PDB entry 2V8J | X-ray diffraction, 2.01 A resolution | chain A

# Chain A
Protein: Pectate lyase
Organism: Yersinia enterocolitica
Notes: EC 4.2.2.2
Sequence (535 residues; numbered 5 to 539; the number before each row is that of its first residue):
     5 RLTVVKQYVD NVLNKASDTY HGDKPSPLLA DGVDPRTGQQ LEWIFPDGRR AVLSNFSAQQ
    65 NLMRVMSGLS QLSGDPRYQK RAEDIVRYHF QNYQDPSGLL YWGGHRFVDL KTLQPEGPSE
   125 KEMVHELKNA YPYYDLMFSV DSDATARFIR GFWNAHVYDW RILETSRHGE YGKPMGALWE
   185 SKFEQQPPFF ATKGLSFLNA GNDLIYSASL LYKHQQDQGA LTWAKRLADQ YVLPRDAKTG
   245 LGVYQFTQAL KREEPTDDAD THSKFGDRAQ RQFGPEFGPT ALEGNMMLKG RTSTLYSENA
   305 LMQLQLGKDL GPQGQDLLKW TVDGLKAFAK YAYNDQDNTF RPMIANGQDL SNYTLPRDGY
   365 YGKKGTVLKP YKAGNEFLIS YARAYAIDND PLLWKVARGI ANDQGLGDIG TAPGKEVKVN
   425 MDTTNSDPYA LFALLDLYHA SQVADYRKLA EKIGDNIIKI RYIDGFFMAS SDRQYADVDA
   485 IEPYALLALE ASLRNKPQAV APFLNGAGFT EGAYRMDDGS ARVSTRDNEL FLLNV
Ion coordination: Mn2+: H109, E130, H172

# In short
The Mn2+ site is built by H109, E130 and H172.
Chain A is Pectate lyase (Yersinia enterocolitica); the structure, Structure of a Family 2 Pectate Lyase in
Complex with a Transition Metal, was determined by X-ray diffraction together with 2V8I and 2V8K from the same
study.
